PDB entry 5F4L | X-ray diffraction, 2.70 A resolution | chains A and B

== Chain A (and B) ==
Name: ENVELOPE GLYCOPROTEIN GP120 of HIV-1 clade C
From: Human immunodeficiency virus 1
Notes: chain B of this document is another copy of the same molecule, construct and numbering; everything in this record applies to it too
Chain sequence (350 residues; numbered 49 to 491; 93 numbers in that range are skipped by the numbering (no residue carries them; nothing is unmodelled there); the number before each row is that of its first residue):
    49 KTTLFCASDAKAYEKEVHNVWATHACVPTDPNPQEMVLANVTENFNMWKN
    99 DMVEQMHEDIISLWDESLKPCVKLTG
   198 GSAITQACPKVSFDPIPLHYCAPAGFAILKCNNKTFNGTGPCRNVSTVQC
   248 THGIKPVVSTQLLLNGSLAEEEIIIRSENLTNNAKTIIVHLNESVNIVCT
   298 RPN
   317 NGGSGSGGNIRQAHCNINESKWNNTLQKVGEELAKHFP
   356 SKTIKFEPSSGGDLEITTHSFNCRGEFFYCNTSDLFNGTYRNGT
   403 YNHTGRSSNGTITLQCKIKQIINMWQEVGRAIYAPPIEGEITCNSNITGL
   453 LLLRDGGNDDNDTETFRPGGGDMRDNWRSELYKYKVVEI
Not modelled in the structure: 317-324, 458-463 (chain B: 317-324, 458-463, 491)
Disulfide bonds: C54-C74, C119-C205, C218-C247, C228-C239, C296-C331, C378-C445, C385-C418
Ligand contacts: 5VE (N'-[(1R,2R)-2-(carbamimidamidomethyl)-6-(methylaminomethyl)-2,3-dihydro-1H-inden-1-yl]-N-(4-chloranyl-3-fluoranyl-phenyl)ethanediamide): W112, V255, S256, T257, E370, I371, S375, F376, N377, F382, I424, N425, M426, W427, E429, V430, G431, L455, G472, G473, D474, M475
What the authors report for this chain:
  - binding site for 5VE: M426, G431, G472

== Interface between chain A and chain B ==
Residue-residue contacts (8; chain A residue first):
  Y61(A) with D57(B); P214(B), hydrophobic
  K63(A) with D57(B), salt bridge
  P79(A) with T444(B); N446(B), hydrogen bond (backbone-side chain)
  N80(A) with E442(B)
  E442(A) with K231(B), salt bridge
  N446(A) with E268(B)
Also at the interface, not in a pair above, chain B (10 interface residues in all): K252, V295, T297

== Summary ==
6 residues of chain A face 10 of chain B across their interface; the contacts include 1 hydrogen bond and 2
salt bridges. Among the polar pairs are K63(A)-D57(B), E442(A)-K231(B) and P79(A)-N446(B). Chain A binds
compound 5VE. From the paper: a binding site for 5VE at M426(A), G431(A) and G472(A).
Chain A and chain B are both ENVELOPE GLYCOPROTEIN GP120 of HIV-1 clade C (Human immunodeficiency virus 1);
the structure, HIV-1 gp120 complex with JP-III-048, was determined by X-ray diffraction, deposited together
with 5F4P, 5F4R and 5F4U.
